Entry 4ZTX (X-ray diffraction, 2.10 A resolution); this record covers chain A.

# Chain A
Molecule: Cobalamin-Independent Methionine synthase
From: Neurospora crassa
Notes: EC 2.1.1.14
UniProtKB: Q8X1E4 (Q8X1E4_NEUCS); numbering as in UniProt (aligned over 1-769)
Amino-acid sequence (769 residues; numbered 1 to 769; the number before each row is that of its first residue):
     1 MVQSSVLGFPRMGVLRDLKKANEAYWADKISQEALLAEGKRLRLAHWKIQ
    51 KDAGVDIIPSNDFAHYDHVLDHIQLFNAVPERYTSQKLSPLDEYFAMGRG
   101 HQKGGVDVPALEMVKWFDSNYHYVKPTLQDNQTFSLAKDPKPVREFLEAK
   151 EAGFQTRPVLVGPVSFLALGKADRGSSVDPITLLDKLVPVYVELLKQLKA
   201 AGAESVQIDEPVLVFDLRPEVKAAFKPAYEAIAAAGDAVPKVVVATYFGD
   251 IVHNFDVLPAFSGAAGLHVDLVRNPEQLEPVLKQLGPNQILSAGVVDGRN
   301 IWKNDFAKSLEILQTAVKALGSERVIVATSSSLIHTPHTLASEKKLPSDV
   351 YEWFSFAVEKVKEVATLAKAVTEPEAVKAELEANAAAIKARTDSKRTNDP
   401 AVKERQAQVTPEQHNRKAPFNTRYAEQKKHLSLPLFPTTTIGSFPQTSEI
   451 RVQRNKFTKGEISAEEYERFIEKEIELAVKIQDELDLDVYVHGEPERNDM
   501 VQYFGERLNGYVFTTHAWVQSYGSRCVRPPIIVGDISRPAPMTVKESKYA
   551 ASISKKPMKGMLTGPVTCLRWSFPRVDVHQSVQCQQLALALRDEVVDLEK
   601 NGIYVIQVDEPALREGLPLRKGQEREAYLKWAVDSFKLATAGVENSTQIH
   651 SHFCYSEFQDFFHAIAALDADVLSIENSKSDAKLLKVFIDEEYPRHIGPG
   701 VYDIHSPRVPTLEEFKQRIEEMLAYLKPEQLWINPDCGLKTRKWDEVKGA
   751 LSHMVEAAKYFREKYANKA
Disordered / not traced: 1
Metal / ion sites: Zn2+: His-652, Cys-654, Glu-676, Cys-737

# In short
His-652, Cys-654, Glu-676 and Cys-737 coordinate Zn2+.
Chain A is Cobalamin-Independent Methionine synthase (Neurospora crassa); the structure, Neurospora crassa
cobalamin-independent methionine synthase complexed with Zn2+, was determined by X-ray diffraction, deposited
together with 4ZTY.
